PDB entry 6R0C | electron microscopy, 4.20 A resolution (low resolution: residue-level contacts below are approximate; hydrogen-bond / salt-bridge calls are withheld) | chains F and I of the 10 polymer chains in the assembly

== Chain F ==
Molecule: Histone H4
Source organism: Homo sapiens
Reference sequence: P62805 (H4_HUMAN); residues 0-102 here correspond to UniProt positions 1-103 (UniProt number = residue number + 1)
Sequence (103 residues; row label = number of the first residue in the row; numbering starts at 0):
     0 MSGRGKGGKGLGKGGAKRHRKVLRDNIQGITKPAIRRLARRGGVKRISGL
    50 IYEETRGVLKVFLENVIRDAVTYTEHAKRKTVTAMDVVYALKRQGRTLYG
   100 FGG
Disordered / not traced: 0-24, 101-102
Swiss-Prot annotation at these positions:
  - DNA-binding region: Lys16 to Lys20
  - modified residue: Ser1 (N-acetylserine), Arg3 (Asymmetric dimethylarginine), Lys5 (N6-(2-hydroxyisobutyryl)lysine), Lys8 (N6-(2-hydroxyisobutyryl)lysine), Lys12 (N6-(2-hydroxyisobutyryl)lysine), Lys16 (N6-(2-hydroxyisobutyryl)lysine), Lys20 (N6,N6,N6-trimethyllysine), Lys31 (N6-(2-hydroxyisobutyryl)lysine), Lys44 (N6-(2-hydroxyisobutyryl)lysine), Ser47 (Phosphoserine), Tyr51 (Phosphotyrosine), Lys59 (N6-(2-hydroxyisobutyryl)lysine), Lys77 (N6-(2-hydroxyisobutyryl)lysine), Lys79 (N6-(2-hydroxyisobutyryl)lysine), Thr80 (Phosphothreonine), Tyr88 (Phosphotyrosine), Lys91 (N6-(2-hydroxyisobutyryl)lysine)
  - cross-link (Glycyl lysine isopeptide (Lys-Gly)): Lys12 (interchain with G-Cter in SUMO2), Lys20 (interchain with G-Cter in SUMO2), Lys31 (interchain with G-Cter in SUMO2), Lys59 (interchain with G-Cter in SUMO2), Lys79 (interchain with G-Cter in SUMO2), Lys91 (interchain with G-Cter in SUMO2)

== Chain I ==
Molecule: 145-nt DNA strand
Sequence (145 nucleotides; numbered -74 to 70; the number before each row is that of its first residue; numbers below 1 keep their minus sign (DT-74 is residue -74)):
   -74 TGTCCAGGTTCTCCCTGTGGTGAAAACCAACTAACTACCTTCCCAGGAAA
   -24 CAGGTTTCACCAGCCAGGCCTTGAATGCAATTGTCTTACTAGGAATATTT
    26 GGACTTCCCCACCTACCATTCAGGTAACTTGATACAAACACAGCC
Disordered / not traced: -74 to -72

== Interface between chain F and chain I ==
Residue-residue contacts - 11 pairs, chain F then chain I:
  Arg35(F) with DG8(I)
  Arg45(F) with DT7(I); DG8(I)
  Ile46(F) with DT7(I); DG8(I)
  Ser47(F) with DT7(I)
  Gly48(F) with DT7(I)
  Arg78(F) with DA28(I)
  Lys79(F) with DG27(I); DA28(I)
  Thr80(F) with DA28(I)
Interface residues without a listed pair, chain I (5 interface residues in all): DT6

== Overview ==
Chain F and chain I form an interface of 8 and 5 residues respectively. From UniProt: a DNA-binding region on
chain F.
Chain F is Histone H4 (Homo sapiens) and chain I is a 145-nt DNA strand; the structure, Human-D02 Nucleosome
Core Particle with biotin-streptavidin label, was determined by electron microscopy (same publication as
6RNY).
